Entry 7E5S (electron microscopy, 3.60 A resolution); this record covers chains B and K of the 19 polymer chains in the assembly.

# Chain B
Name: Spike glycoprotein
Source organism: Severe acute respiratory syndrome coronavirus 2
UniProt: P0DTC2 (SPIKE_SARS2); residue numbers follow UniProt; this construct covers 1-1208
Sequence (1281 residues; numbered 1 to 1281; the number before each row is that of its first residue):
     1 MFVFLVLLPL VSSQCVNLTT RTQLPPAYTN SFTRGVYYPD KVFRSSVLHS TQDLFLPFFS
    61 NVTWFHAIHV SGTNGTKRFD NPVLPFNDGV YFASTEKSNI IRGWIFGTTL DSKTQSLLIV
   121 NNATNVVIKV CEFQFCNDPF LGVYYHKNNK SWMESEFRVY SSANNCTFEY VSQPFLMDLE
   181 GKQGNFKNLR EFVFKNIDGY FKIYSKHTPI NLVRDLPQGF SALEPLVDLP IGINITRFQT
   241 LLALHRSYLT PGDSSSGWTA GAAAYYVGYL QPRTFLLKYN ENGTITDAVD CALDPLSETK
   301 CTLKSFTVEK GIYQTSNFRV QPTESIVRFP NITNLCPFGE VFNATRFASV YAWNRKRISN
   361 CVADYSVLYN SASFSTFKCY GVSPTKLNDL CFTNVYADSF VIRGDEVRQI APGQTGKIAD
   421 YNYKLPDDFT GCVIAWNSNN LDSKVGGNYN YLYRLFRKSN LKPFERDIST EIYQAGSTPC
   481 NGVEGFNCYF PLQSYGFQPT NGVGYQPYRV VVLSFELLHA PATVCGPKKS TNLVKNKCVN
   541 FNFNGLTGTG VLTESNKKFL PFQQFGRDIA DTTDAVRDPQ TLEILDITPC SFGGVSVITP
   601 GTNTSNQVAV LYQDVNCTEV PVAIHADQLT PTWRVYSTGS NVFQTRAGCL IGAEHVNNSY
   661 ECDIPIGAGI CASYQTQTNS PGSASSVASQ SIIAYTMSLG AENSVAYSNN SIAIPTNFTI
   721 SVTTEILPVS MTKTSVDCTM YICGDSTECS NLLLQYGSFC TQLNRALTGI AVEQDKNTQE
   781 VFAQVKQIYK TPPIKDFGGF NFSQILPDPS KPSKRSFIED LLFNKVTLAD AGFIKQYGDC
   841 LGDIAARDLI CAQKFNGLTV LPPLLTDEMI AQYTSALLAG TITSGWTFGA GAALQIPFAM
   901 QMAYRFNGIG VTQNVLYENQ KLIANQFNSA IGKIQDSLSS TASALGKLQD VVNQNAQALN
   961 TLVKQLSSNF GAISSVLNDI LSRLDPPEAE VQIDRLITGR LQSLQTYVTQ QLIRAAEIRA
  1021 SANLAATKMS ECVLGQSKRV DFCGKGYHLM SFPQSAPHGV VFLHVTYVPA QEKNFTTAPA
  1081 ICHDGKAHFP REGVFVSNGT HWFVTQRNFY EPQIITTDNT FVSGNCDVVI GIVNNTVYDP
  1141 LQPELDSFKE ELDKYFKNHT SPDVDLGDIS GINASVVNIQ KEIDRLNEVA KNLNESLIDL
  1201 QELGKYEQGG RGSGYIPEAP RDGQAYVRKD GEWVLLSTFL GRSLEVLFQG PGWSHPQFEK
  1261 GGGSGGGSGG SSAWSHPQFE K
Unresolved in the structure: 1-13, 252-255, 621-640, 677-688, 828-853, 1148-1281
Construct notes: engineered mutation G682 (Arg in P0DTC2), S683 (Arg in P0DTC2), S685 (Arg in P0DTC2), P986 (Lys in P0DTC2), P987 (Val in P0DTC2); expression tag (1209-1281)
UniProt features mapped onto this chain:
  - region: N280 to C301 (Putative superantigen), R403 to D405 (Integrin-binding motif), N448 to F456 (Immunodominant HLA epitope recognized by the CD8+), P681, A684 (Putative superantigen), S816 to Y837 (Fusion peptide 1), K835 to F855 (Fusion peptide 2), D1163 to E1202 (Heptad repeat 2)
  - site: R815, S816 (Cleavage)
  - glycosylation: N17 (N-linked (GlcNAc...) (complex) asparagine), N61 (N-linked (GlcNAc...) (hybrid) asparagine), N74 (N-linked (GlcNAc...) (complex) asparagine), N122 (N-linked (GlcNAc...) (hybrid) asparagine), N149 (N-linked (GlcNAc...) (complex) asparagine), N165 (N-linked (GlcNAc...) (complex) asparagine), N234 (N-linked (GlcNAc...) (high mannose) asparagine), N282 (N-linked (GlcNAc...) (complex) asparagine), T323 (O-linked (GalNAc) threonine), S325 (O-linked (HexNAc...) serine), N331 (N-linked (GlcNAc...) (complex) asparagine), N343 (N-linked (GlcNAc...) (complex) asparagine), N603 (N-linked (GlcNAc...) (hybrid) asparagine), N616 (N-linked (GlcNAc...) (complex) asparagine), N657 (N-linked (GlcNAc...) (complex) asparagine), T676 (O-linked (GlcNAc...) threonine), T678 (O-linked (GlcNAc...) threonine), N709 (N-linked (GlcNAc...) (high mannose) asparagine), N717 (N-linked (GlcNAc...) (hybrid) asparagine), N801 (N-linked (GlcNAc...) (hybrid) asparagine) and 6 more in UniProt
  - natural variant: L5 (L5F: In strain: Iota/B.1.526), S13 (S13I: In strain: Epsilon/B.1.427/B.1.429), L18 (L18F: In strain: Beta/B.1.351, Gamma/P.1 and 1 more), T19 (T19I: In strain: Omicron/BQ.1.1, Omicron/XBB.1.5 and 1 more; T19R: In strain: Delta/B.1.617.2, Omicron/BA.2 and 4 more), T20 (T20N: In strain: Gamma/P.1), L24 to A27 (sequence variant, change not given here; In strain: Omicron/BA.2, Omicron/BA.2.12.1 and 6 more), P26 (P26S: In strain: Gamma/P.1), Q52 (Q52H: In strain: Omicron/EG.5.1), A67 (A67V: In strain: Eta/B.1.525, Omicron/BA.1), H69 to V70 (deletion: In strain: Alpha/B.1.1.7, Eta/B.1.525 and 5 more), G75 (G75V: In strain: Lambda/C.37), T76 (T76I: In strain: Lambda/C.37), 82 further natural variant entries in UniProt
  - mutagenesis: H69 to V70 (Increased incorporation of cleaved spike into virions), N121 (N121Q: Partial loss of biliverdin affinity), R190 (R190K: Partial loss of biliverdin affinity), N234 (N234Q: Increased resistance to neutralizing antibodies), N331 (N331Q: Reduced viral infectivity), N343 (N343Q: Reduced viral infectivity), L452 (L452R: Increased resistance to neutralizing antibodies. Decreases HLA binding to NF9 epitope. Increased binding affinity to human ACE2), Y453 (Y453F: Decreased HLA binding to NF9 epitope. Increased binding affinity to human ACE2), A475 (A475V: Increased resistance to neutralizing antibodies), V483 (V483A: Increased resistance to neutralizing antibodies), E484 (E484D: Increased replication in human TMEM106B overexpressing cells), F490 (F490L: Increased resistance to neutralizing antibodies and human covalescent sera neutralization), 12 further mutagenesis entries in UniProt
Disulfides: C131-C166, C291-C301, C336-C361, C379-C432, C391-C525, C480-C488, C538-C590, C617-C649, C662-C671, C743-C749, C1032-C1043, C1082-C1126
Glycans and other covalent adducts: N-acetylglucosamine (NAG) linked to N717, N801, N1098, N1134
From the paper describing this entry:
  - mutagenesis - R246I: decreased binding to FC05

# Chain K
Name: P17 light chain
Source organism: Homo sapiens
Sequence (108 residues; row label = number of the first residue in the row; numbering starts at 0):
     0 GDIQLTQSPS SLSASVGDRV TITCRASQSI SSYLNWYQQK PGKAPKLLIY AASSLQSGVP
    60 SRFSGSGSGT DFTLTISSLQ PEDFATYYCQ QSYSTPRTFG QGTKVEIK
Disulfides: C23-C88

# Interface between chain B and chain K
Residue-residue contacts (9; chain B residue first):
  Y449(B) with S56(K), hydrogen bond
  E484(B) with R96(K), hydrogen bond (backbone-side chain)
  G485(B) with Y32(K); Y92(K)
  F486(B) with Y32(K), hydrophobic; Y92(K), hydrogen bond (backbone-backbone)
  N487(B) with Y32(K), hydrogen bond (backbone-side chain)
  C488(B) with Y32(K), hydrogen bond (backbone-side chain)
  Y489(B) with Y32(K)
Also at the interface, not in a pair above, chain K (5 interface residues in all): S30

# Summary
The interface between chain B and chain K involves 7 residues on one side and 5 on the other, with 5 hydrogen
bonds. Among the polar pairs are Y449(B)-S56(K), E484(B)-R96(K) and N487(B)-Y32(K). Covalently linked
N-acetylglucosamine: at N717(B), N801(B), N1098(B) and N1134(B). From the paper: R246I of chain B reduces
binding to FC05.
Chain B is Spike glycoprotein (Severe acute respiratory syndrome coronavirus 2) and chain K is P17 light chain
(Homo sapiens); the structure, SARS-CoV-2 S trimer with four-antibody cocktail complex, was determined by
electron microscopy, deposited together with 7E5R.
